PDB entry 1V79 | X-ray diffraction, 2.50 A resolution | chain A

# Chain A
Molecule: Adenosine deaminase
Organism: Bos taurus
Notes: EC 3.5.4.4
UniProt: P56658 (ADA_BOVIN); residues 2-357 here correspond to UniProt positions 1-356 (UniProt number = residue number - 1)
Amino-acid sequence (356 residues; numbered 2 to 357; the number before each row is that of its first residue):
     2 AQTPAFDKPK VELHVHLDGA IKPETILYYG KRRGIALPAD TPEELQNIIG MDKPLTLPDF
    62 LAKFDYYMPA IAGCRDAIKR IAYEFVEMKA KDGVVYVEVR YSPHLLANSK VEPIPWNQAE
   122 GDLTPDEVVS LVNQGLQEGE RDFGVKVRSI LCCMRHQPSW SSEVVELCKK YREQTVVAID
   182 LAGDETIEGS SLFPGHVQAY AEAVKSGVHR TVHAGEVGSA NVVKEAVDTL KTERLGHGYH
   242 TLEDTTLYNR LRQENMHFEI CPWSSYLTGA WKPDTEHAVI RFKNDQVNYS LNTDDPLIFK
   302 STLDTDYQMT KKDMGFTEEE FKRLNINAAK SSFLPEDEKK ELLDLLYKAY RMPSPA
Unresolved in the structure: 2-3, 353-357
UniProt features mapped onto this chain:
  - binding site (Zn(2+)): D296
Ion coordination: Zn2+: H15, H17, H214, D295
Ligand contacts: fr239087 (FR7; 1-{(1R,2S)-1-[2-(2,3,-dichlorophenyl)ethyl]-2-hydroxypropyl}-1H-imidazole-4-carboxamide): H17, D19, F61, L62, F65, R101, Y102, S103, L106, W117, C153, M155, H157, A183, G184, D185, D295, D296

# In short
Bound to chain A: fr239087. The Zn2+ site is built by H15, H17, H214 and D295. UniProt lists Zn2+-binding
residue D296.
Chain A is Adenosine deaminase (Bos taurus); the structure, Crystal structures of adenosine deaminase
complexed with potent inhibitors, was determined by X-ray diffraction (same publication as 2E1W and 1V7A).
